Entry 9AXK (electron microscopy, 3.80 A resolution); this record covers chains I and J of the 10 polymer chains in the assembly.

== Chain I ==
Molecule: Surface protein gp120
Source organism: Human immunodeficiency virus 1
UniProtKB: A1EAI1 (A1EAI1_9HIV1); the construct lacks a stretch of the UniProt sequence and is renumbered around it, so the offset changes along the chain: 31-137 = UniProt 28-134; 141-325 = UniProt 135-319; 326-400 = UniProt 321-395; 402-512 = UniProt 396-506
Chain sequence (514 residues; row label = number of the first residue in the row; note: 4 numbers in that range are skipped by the numbering (no residue carries them; nothing is unmodelled there); numbers below 1 keep their minus sign (Met-4 is residue -4)):
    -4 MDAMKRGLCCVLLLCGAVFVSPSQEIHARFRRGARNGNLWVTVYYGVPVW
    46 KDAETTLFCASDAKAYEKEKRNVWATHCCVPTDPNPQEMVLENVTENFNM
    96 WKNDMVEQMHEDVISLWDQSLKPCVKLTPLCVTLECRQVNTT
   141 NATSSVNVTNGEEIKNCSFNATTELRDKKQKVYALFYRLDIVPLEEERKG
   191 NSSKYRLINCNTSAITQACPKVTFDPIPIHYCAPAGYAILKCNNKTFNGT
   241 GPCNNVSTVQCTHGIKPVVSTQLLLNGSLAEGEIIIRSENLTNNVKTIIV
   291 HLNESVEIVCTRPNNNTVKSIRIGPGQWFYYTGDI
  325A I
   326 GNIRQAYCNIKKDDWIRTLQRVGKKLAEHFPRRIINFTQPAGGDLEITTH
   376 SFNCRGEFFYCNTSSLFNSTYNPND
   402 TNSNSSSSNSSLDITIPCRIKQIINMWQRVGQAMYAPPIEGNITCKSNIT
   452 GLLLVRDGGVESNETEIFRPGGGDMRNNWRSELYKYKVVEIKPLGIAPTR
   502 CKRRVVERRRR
Unresolved in the structure: -4 to 33, 141-151, 402-412, 506-512
Construct notes: initiating methionine (-4); expression tag (-3 to 30); conflict Asp47 (Glu44 in A1EAI1), Glu49 (Lys46 in A1EAI1), Lys65 (Val62 in A1EAI1), Arg66 (His63 in A1EAI1), Cys73 (Ala70 in A1EAI1), Leu165 (Ile159 in A1EAI1), Val308 (Arg302 in A1EAI1), Trp318 (Thr312 in A1EAI1), Tyr321 (Ala315 in A1EAI1), Gln364 (Ser359 in A1EAI1), Arg430 (Glu424 in A1EAI1), Gln433 (Arg427 in A1EAI1), Arg501 (Ala495 in A1EAI1), Cys502 (Ala496 in A1EAI1), Arg510 (Glu504 in A1EAI1), Arg511 (Lys505 in A1EAI1)
Disulfide bonds: Cys54-Cys73, Cys119-Cys209, Cys126-Cys200, Cys131-Cys157, Cys222-Cys251, Cys232-Cys243, Cys300-Cys333, Cys379-Cys446, Cys386-Cys419
Glycans and other covalent adducts: N-acetylglucosamine (NAG) linked to Asn88, Asn156, Asn160, Asn201, Asn234, Asn238, Asn245, Asn280, Asn293, Asn305, Asn387, Asn393, Asn443, Asn449; glycan linked to Asn266

== Chain J ==
Molecule: Transmembrane protein gp41
Source organism: Human immunodeficiency virus 1
UniProtKB: A0A0B5KUY7 (A0A0B5KUY7_9HIV1); residues 511-665 here correspond to UniProt positions 505-659 (UniProt number = residue number - 6)
Chain sequence (155 residues; row label = number of the first residue in the row):
   511 RRAVGLGAVSFGFLGAAGSTMGAASITLTVQARQLLSGIVQQQSNLLKAP
   561 ECQQHLLQDGHWGIKQLQTRVLAIEHYLKDQQLLGIWGCSGKLICCTAVP
   611 WNSSWSNKSHDEIWGNMTWMQWDREISNYTNTIYRLLEDSQNQQEQNEKD
   661 LLALD
Unresolved in the structure: 511-515, 548-563, 663-665
Construct notes: conflict Arg511 (Lys505 in A0A0B5KUY7), Ser520 (Ile514 in A0A0B5KUY7), Pro560 (Ile554 in A0A0B5KUY7), Cys562 (Ala556 in A0A0B5KUY7), Asp569 (Leu563 in A0A0B5KUY7), Gly570 (Thr564 in A0A0B5KUY7), His571 (Val565 in A0A0B5KUY7), His586 (Arg580 in A0A0B5KUY7), Cys606 (Thr600 in A0A0B5KUY7)
Glycans and other covalent adducts: N-acetylglucosamine (NAG) linked to Asn612

== Chain I / chain J interface ==
Pairs across the interface - 87 pairs, chain I then chain J:
  Leu34(I) - Trp611(J)
  Trp35(I) - Ala608(J)
  Trp35(I) - Val609(J)
  Trp35(I) - Pro610(J)
  Val36(I) - Thr607(J)  hydrogen bond (backbone-side chain)
  Val36(I) - Val609(J)  hydrogen bond (backbone-backbone)
  Val36(I) - Pro610(J)
  Val36(I) - Trp611(J)  hydrophobic
  Thr37(I) - Ile604(J)
  Thr37(I) - Cys605(J)
  Val38(I) - Leu594(J)  hydrophobic
  Val38(I) - Trp597(J)  hydrophobic
  Val38(I) - Leu603(J)
  Val38(I) - Ile604(J)
  Val38(I) - Cys605(J)  hydrogen bond (backbone-backbone)
  Tyr39(I) - Leu603(J)
  Tyr39(I) - Ile604(J)  hydrophobic
  Tyr39(I) - Trp624(J)
  Tyr39(I) - Trp629(J)  hydrophobic
  Tyr40(I) - Ala518(J)  hydrophobic
  Tyr40(I) - Leu538(J)
  Tyr40(I) - Leu594(J)  hydrophobic
  Tyr40(I) - Leu603(J)  hydrogen bond (backbone-backbone)
  Gly41(I) - Phe523(J)
  Gly41(I) - Leu538(J)
  Val42(I) - Trp629(J)  hydrophobic
  Pro43(I) - Phe523(J)
  Pro43(I) - Ala527(J)
  Pro43(I) - Trp629(J)
  Val44(I) - Trp629(J)
  Val44(I) - Met630(J)  hydrophobic
  Val44(I) - Asp633(J)
  Trp45(I) - Leu524(J)  hydrophobic
  Trp45(I) - Ala527(J)  hydrophobic
  Trp45(I) - Met630(J)
  Lys46(I) - Asp633(J)  salt bridge
  Thr51(I) - Thr579(J)
  Phe53(I) - Gln576(J)
  Thr71(I) - Leu566(J)
  His72(I) - Leu566(J)
  His72(I) - Trp572(J)  hydrogen bond
  Cys74(I) - His565(J)
  Met84(I) - Phe521(J)
  Met84(I) - Leu524(J)
  Met84(I) - Gly525(J)
  Leu86(I) - Gly525(J)
  Glu87(I) - Gly528(J)
  Val89(I) - Gly528(J)
  Glu91(I) - Met630(J)
  Gln114(I) - Asp569(J)
  Gln114(I) - Trp572(J)
  Pro224(I) - Thr579(J)
  Gly226(I) - Val519(J)
  Tyr227(I) - Phe521(J)
  Ala228(I) - Phe521(J)  hydrophobic
  Thr248(I) - Phe521(J)
  Val249(I) - Phe521(J)
  Gln250(I) - Phe521(J)
  Glu491(I) - His586(J)  salt bridge
  Ile492(I) - Val519(J)
  Pro494(I) - Ala518(J)  hydrophobic
  Leu495(I) - Leu593(J)  hydrophobic
  Leu495(I) - Leu594(J)  hydrophobic
  Leu495(I) - Trp597(J)  hydrophobic
  Leu495(I) - Tyr644(J)
  Ile497(I) - Trp632(J)  hydrogen bond (backbone-side chain)
  Ile497(I) - Ile636(J)
  Ile497(I) - Ile643(J)  hydrophobic
  Ile497(I) - Tyr644(J)  hydrophobic
  Ile497(I) - Leu647(J)  hydrophobic
  Ala498(I) - Met531(J)  hydrophobic
  Ala498(I) - Trp624(J)  hydrophobic
  Ala498(I) - Trp632(J)
  Pro499(I) - Trp611(J)  hydrophobic
  Pro499(I) - Ile623(J)  hydrophobic
  Pro499(I) - Trp624(J)  hydrogen bond (backbone-side chain)
  Pro499(I) - Trp632(J)
  Cys502(I) - Cys606(J)  hydrogen bond (backbone-side chain)
  Lys503(I) - Cys606(J)
  Lys503(I) - Thr607(J)
  Arg504(I) - Trp597(J)  hydrogen bond (side chain-backbone)
  Arg504(I) - Cys605(J)
  Arg504(I) - Cys606(J)  hydrogen bond (side chain-backbone)
  Arg504(I) - Thr607(J)  hydrogen bond (backbone-backbone)
  Arg504(I) - Ala608(J)
  Arg504(I) - Gln651(J)  hydrogen bond
  Arg504(I) - Gln654(J)  hydrogen bond
Interface residues without a listed pair, chain I (46 interface residues in all): Thr50, Asn88, Asp107, Leu111, Thr500
Interface residues without a listed pair, chain J (54 interface residues in all): Gly517, Ser520, Ala526, Ala534, Ser535, Lys575, Tyr587, Asp590, Gln591, Gly598, Cys599, Trp615, His620

== Summary ==
46 residues of chain I face 54 of chain J across their interface; the contacts include 13 hydrogen bonds and 2
salt bridges. Among the polar pairs are Lys46(I)-Asp633(J), Glu491(I)-His586(J) and Val36(I)-Thr607(J).
Here chain I is Surface protein gp120 and chain J is Transmembrane protein gp41, both from Human
immunodeficiency virus 1. Entry 9AXK (HIV 16055.v8.3 SOSIP Env in Complex with Base and N611 Epitope pAbs from
Rabbit 2463) was determined by electron microscopy together with 9ATZ, 9AXD, 9AXI, 9AY6, 9AYS and 9AYV from
the same study.
